1Z5S - chains B and D of the 4 polymer chains in the assembly; structure by X-ray diffraction, 3.01 A resolution.

# Chain B
Protein: Ubiquitin-like protein SMT3C
From: Homo sapiens
Reference sequence: P63165 (SUMO1_HUMAN); residue numbers follow UniProt; this construct covers 18-97
Amino-acid sequence (82 residues; numbered 16 to 97; the number before each row is that of its first residue):
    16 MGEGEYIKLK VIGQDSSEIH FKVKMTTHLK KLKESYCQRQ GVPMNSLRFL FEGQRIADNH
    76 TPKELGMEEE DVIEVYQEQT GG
Not modelled in the structure: 16-19
Construct notes: cloning artifact (16-17)
Swiss-Prot annotation at these positions:
  - region: K37 to M40 (Microbial infection: Interaction with Tula hantavirus)
  - site: F36 (Interaction with PIAS2)
  - modified residue: S32 (Phosphoserine)
  - cross-link: K23 (Glycyl lysine isopeptide (Lys-Gly) (interchain with G-Cter in SUMO2)), K25 (Glycyl lysine isopeptide (Lys-Gly) (interchain with G-Cter in SUMO1)), K37 (Glycyl lysine isopeptide (Lys-Gly) (interchain with G-Cter in SUMO2)), K39 (Glycyl lysine isopeptide (Lys-Gly) (interchain with G-Cter in SUMO2)), K45 (Glycyl lysine isopeptide (Lys-Gly) (interchain with G-Cter in SUMO2)), K46 (Glycyl lysine isopeptide (Lys-Gly) (interchain with G-Cter in SUMO2)), G97 (Glycyl lysine isopeptide (Gly-Lys) (interchain with K-? in acceptor proteins))

# Chain D
Protein: Ran-binding protein 2
From: Homo sapiens
Notes: fragment: IR1-M domain
Reference sequence: P49792 (RBP2_HUMAN); residues 2631-2711 here = UniProt positions 2631-2711
Amino-acid sequence (83 residues; numbered 2629 to 2711; the number before each row is that of its first residue):
  2629 SLDVLIVYEL TPTAEQKALA TKLKLPPTFF CYKNRPDYVS EEEEDDEDFE TAVKKLNGKL
  2689 YLDGSEKCRP LEENTADNEK ECI
Not modelled in the structure: 2694-2711
Construct notes: cloning artifact (2629-2630)
Swiss-Prot annotation at these positions:
  - region: D2631 to V2635 (Interaction with sumoylated RANGAP1)
  - modified residue: Y2666 (Phosphotyrosine), S2668 (Phosphoserine)

# Interface between chain B and chain D
Residue-residue contacts - 30 pairs, chain B then chain D:
  D30(B) - P2654(D)
  D30(B) - T2656(D)  hydrogen bond (backbone-side chain)
  S31(B) - L2638(D)
  S31(B) - T2656(D)  hydrogen bond (side chain-backbone)
  S31(B) - C2659(D)
  S32(B) - T2656(D)  hydrogen bond (backbone-side chain)
  E33(B) - Y2636(D)
  E33(B) - E2637(D)
  E33(B) - L2638(D)  hydrogen bond (backbone-backbone)
  I34(B) - I2634(D)  hydrophobic
  I34(B) - Y2636(D)
  H35(B) - I2634(D)
  H35(B) - V2635(D)  hydrogen bond (backbone-backbone)
  H35(B) - Y2636(D)  hydrogen bond (backbone-backbone)
  F36(B) - L2633(D)
  F36(B) - I2634(D)  hydrophobic
  K37(B) - V2632(D)
  K37(B) - L2633(D)  hydrogen bond (backbone-backbone)
  K37(B) - V2635(D)
  V38(B) - D2631(D)
  V38(B) - V2632(D)  hydrophobic
  K39(B) - D2631(D)  salt bridge
  T42(B) - L2630(D)
  T42(B) - D2631(D)
  T42(B) - V2632(D)
  K46(B) - L2630(D)
  K46(B) - V2632(D)
  S50(B) - I2634(D)
  R54(B) - I2634(D)
  R54(B) - E2637(D)  salt bridge
Also at the interface, not in a pair above, chain B (17 interface residues in all): T41, H43, L47

# In short
The interface between chain B and chain D involves 17 residues on one side and 12 on the other; the contacts
include 7 hydrogen bonds and 2 salt bridges. Polar pairs include K39(B)-D2631(D), R54(B)-E2637(D) and
D30(B)-T2656(D).
Chain B is Ubiquitin-like protein SMT3C and chain D is Ran-binding protein 2, both from Homo sapiens; the
structure, Crystal structure of a complex between UBC9, SUMO-1, RANGAP1 and NUP358/RANBP2, was determined by
X-ray diffraction.
